PDB entry 8Q62 | electron microscopy, 3.72 A resolution | chains I and i of the 28 polymer chains in the assembly

== Chain I ==
Protein: Gamma-tubulin complex component 4
Source organism: Homo sapiens
UniProtKB: Q9UGJ1 (GCP4_HUMAN); numbering as in UniProt (aligned over 1-667)
Amino-acid sequence (667 residues; numbered 1 to 667; the number before each row is that of its first residue):
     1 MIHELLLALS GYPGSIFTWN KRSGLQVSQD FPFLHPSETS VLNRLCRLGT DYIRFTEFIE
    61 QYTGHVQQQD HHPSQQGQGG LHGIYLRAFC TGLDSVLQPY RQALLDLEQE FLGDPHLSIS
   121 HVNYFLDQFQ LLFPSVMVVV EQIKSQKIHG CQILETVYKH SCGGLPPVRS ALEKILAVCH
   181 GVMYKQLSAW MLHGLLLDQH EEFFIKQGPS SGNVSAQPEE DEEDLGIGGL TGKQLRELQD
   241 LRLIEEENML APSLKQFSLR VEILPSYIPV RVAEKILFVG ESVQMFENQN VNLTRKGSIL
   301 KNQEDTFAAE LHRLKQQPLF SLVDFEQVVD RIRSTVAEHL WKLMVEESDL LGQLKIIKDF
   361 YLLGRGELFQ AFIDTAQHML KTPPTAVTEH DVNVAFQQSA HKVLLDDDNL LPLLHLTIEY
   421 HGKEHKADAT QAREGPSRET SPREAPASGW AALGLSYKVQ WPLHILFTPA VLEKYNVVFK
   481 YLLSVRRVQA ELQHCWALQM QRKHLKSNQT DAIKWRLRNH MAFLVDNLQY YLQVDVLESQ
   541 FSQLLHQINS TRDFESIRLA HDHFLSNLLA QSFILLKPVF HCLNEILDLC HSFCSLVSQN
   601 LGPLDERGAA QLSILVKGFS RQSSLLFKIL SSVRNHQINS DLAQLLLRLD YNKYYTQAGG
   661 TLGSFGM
Disordered / not traced: 64-78, 203-255, 286-297, 418-447, 632-667

== Chain i ==
Protein: Tubulin gamma-1 chain
Source organism: Homo sapiens
UniProtKB: P23258 (TBG1_HUMAN); residue numbers follow UniProt; this construct covers 1-451
Amino-acid sequence (451 residues; each row starts with the number of its first residue):
     1 MPREIITLQL GQCGNQIGFE FWKQLCAEHG ISPEGIVEEF ATEGTDRKDV FFYQADDEHY
    61 IPRAVLLDLE PRVIHSILNS PYAKLYNPEN IYLSEHGGGA GNNWASGFSQ GEKIHEDIFD
   121 IIDREADGSD SLEGFVLCHS IAGGTGSGLG SYLLERLNDR YPKKLVQTYS VFPNQDEMSD
   181 VVVQPYNSLL TLKRLTQNAD CVVVLDNTAL NRIATDRLHI QNPSFSQINQ LVSTIMSAST
   241 TTLRYPGYMN NDLIGLIASL IPTPRLHFLM TGYTPLTTDQ SVASVRKTTV LDVMRRLLQP
   301 KNVMVSTGRD RQTNHCYIAI LNIIQGEVDP TQVHKSLQRI RERKLANFIP WGPASIQVAL
   361 SRKSPYLPSA HRVSGLMMAN HTSISSLFER TCRQYDKLRK REAFLEQFRK EDMFKDNFDE
   421 MDTSREIVQQ LIDEYHAATR PDYISWGTQE Q
Disordered / not traced: 1-2, 42-44, 94-100, 178-179, 280-286, 307-312, 448-451
Curated features (UniProtKB/Swiss-Prot):
  - binding site (GTP): Ala142 to Gly148
  - modified residue: Ser131 (Phosphoserine)
  - natural variant: Tyr92 (Y92C: In CDCBM4), Thr331 (T331P: In CDCBM4), Leu387 (L387P: In CDCBM4)

== How chain I and chain i interact ==
Residue-residue contacts (74; chain I residue first):
  Lys358(I) - Tyr248(i)
  Arg365(I) - Pro246(i)
  Gly366(I) - Asn251(i)
  Glu367(I) - Arg47(i)  salt bridge
  Gln370(I) - Arg47(i)
  Lys402(I) - Asp130(i)
  Val403(I) - Asp49(i)
  Arg486(I) - Tyr248(i)
  Arg486(I) - Asn251(i)
  Gln489(I) - Met249(i)
  Gln493(I) - Ile254(i)
  Trp496(I) - Leu165(i)  hydrophobic
  Trp496(I) - Ile257(i)  hydrophobic
  Trp496(I) - Ile261(i)  hydrogen bond (side chain-backbone)
  Leu498(I) - Pro264(i)  hydrophobic
  Gln499(I) - Ala199(i)
  Gln499(I) - Asp200(i)  hydrogen bond (side chain-backbone)
  Gln499(I) - Ile261(i)
  Gln499(I) - Pro264(i)  hydrogen bond (side chain-backbone)
  Gln499(I) - His267(i)
  Met500(I) - Lys163(i)
  Met500(I) - Leu165(i)  hydrophobic
  Met500(I) - Asp200(i)
  Gln501(I) - Pro162(i)
  Gln501(I) - Lys163(i)
  Lys503(I) - Gln197(i)
  Lys503(I) - Arg265(i)  hydrogen bond (backbone-side chain)
  His504(I) - Asn158(i)
  His504(I) - Gln197(i)
  His504(I) - Asn198(i)  hydrogen bond (side chain-backbone)
  His504(I) - Ala199(i)
  His504(I) - Asp200(i)  salt bridge
  Leu505(I) - Glu155(i)
  Leu505(I) - Asn158(i)
  Leu505(I) - Asp159(i)
  Leu505(I) - Gln197(i)  hydrogen bond (backbone-backbone)
  Leu505(I) - Asn198(i)
  Lys506(I) - Gln197(i)
  Ser507(I) - Gln197(i)
  Thr510(I) - Trp446(i)
  Asp511(I) - Ile444(i)
  Asp511(I) - Ser445(i)
  Asp511(I) - Trp446(i)  hydrogen bond (side chain-backbone)
  Arg516(I) - Ile444(i)
  Leu517(I) - Thr263(i)
  Leu517(I) - Pro264(i)
  His520(I) - Ile261(i)
  His520(I) - Pro262(i)  hydrogen bond (side chain-backbone)
  Met521(I) - Pro353(i)  hydrophobic
  Phe523(I) - Gly255(i)
  Phe523(I) - Ala258(i)  hydrophobic
  Phe523(I) - Ser259(i)
  Leu524(I) - Pro353(i)
  Leu524(I) - Ala354(i)  hydrophobic
  Leu524(I) - Ser355(i)
  Asn527(I) - Met249(i)
  Asn527(I) - Ser259(i)
  Asn527(I) - Gln357(i)
  Leu528(I) - Ser355(i)
  Leu528(I) - Gln357(i)
  Tyr530(I) - Tyr248(i)  hydrogen bond (side chain-backbone)
  Tyr530(I) - Met249(i)  hydrophobic
  Tyr531(I) - Asn250(i)
  Tyr531(I) - Leu321(i)
  Tyr531(I) - Gln357(i)
  Tyr531(I) - Val358(i)
  Tyr531(I) - Ala359(i)
  Val534(I) - Tyr248(i)  hydrophobic
  Val534(I) - Met249(i)  hydrophobic
  Asp535(I) - Pro330(i)
  Asp535(I) - Val333(i)
  Asp535(I) - His334(i)
  Leu537(I) - Tyr248(i)  hydrophobic
  Glu538(I) - Tyr248(i)  hydrogen bond
Other interface residues (no listed pair), chain i (43 interface residues in all): Arg3

== Summary ==
The interface between chain I and chain i involves 36 residues on one side and 43 on the other; the contacts
include 10 hydrogen bonds and 2 salt bridges. Polar pairs include Glu367(I)-Arg47(i), His504(I)-Asp200(i) and
Trp496(I)-Ile261(i). UniProt lists 7 GTP-binding residues on chain i.
Here chain I is Gamma-tubulin complex component 4 and chain i is Tubulin gamma-1 chain, both from Homo
sapiens. Entry 8Q62 (Early closed conformation of the g-tubulin ring complex) was determined by electron
microscopy.
